PDB entry 8TDW | electron microscopy, 3.04 A resolution | chains A and B of the 6 polymer chains in the assembly

Chain A (and B):
Molecule: Deoxynucleoside triphosphate triphosphohydrolase SAMHD1
From: Homo sapiens
Notes: EC 3.1.5.-; chain B of this document is another copy of the same molecule, construct and numbering; everything in this record applies to it too
Reference sequence: Q9Y3Z3 (SAMH1_HUMAN); residues 1-626 here = UniProt positions 1-626
Sequence (626 residues; row label = number of the first residue in the row):
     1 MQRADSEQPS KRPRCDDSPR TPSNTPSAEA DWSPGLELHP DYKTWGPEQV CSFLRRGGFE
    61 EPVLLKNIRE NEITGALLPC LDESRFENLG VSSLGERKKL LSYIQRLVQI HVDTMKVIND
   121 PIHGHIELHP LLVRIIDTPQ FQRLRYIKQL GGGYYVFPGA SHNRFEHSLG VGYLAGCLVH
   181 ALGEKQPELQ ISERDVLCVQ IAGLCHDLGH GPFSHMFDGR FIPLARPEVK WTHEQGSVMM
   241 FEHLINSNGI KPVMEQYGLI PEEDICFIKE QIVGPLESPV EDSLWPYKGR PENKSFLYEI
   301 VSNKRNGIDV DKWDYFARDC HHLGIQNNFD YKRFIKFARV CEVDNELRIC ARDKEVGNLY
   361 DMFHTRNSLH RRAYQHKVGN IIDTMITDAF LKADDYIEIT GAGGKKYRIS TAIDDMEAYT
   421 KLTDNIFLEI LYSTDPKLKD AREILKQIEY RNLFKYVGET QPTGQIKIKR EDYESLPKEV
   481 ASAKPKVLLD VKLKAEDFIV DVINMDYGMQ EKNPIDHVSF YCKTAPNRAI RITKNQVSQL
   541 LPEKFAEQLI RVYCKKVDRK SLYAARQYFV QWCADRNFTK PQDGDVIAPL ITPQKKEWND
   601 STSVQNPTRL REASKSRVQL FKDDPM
Not modelled in the structure: 1-114, 505-512, 537-546, 603-626 (chain B: 1-114, 508-512, 535-546, 603-626)
Swiss-Prot annotation at these positions:
  - active site: His-233
  - binding site (GTP): Lys-116, Val-117, Asp-137, Gln-142, Arg-145, Arg-451, Lys-455, Lys-523
  - binding site (dATP): Asn-119, Gln-149, Val-156, Arg-164, His-210, His-215, Lys-312, Tyr-315, Asp-319, Arg-333, Arg-352, Lys-354, Asn-358, Arg-366, Gln-375, His-376, Lys-377, Lys-523
  - binding site (dCTP): Asn-119, Gln-149, Val-156, Arg-164, His-210, His-215, Lys-312, Tyr-315, Asp-319, Arg-333, Arg-352, Lys-354, Arg-366, Arg-372, Gln-375, His-376, Lys-377, Lys-523
  - binding site (dGTP): Asn-119, Gln-149, Leu-150, Val-156, Arg-164, Lys-312, Tyr-315, Asp-319, Arg-333, Arg-352, Lys-354, Asn-358, Arg-366, Tyr-374, Gln-375, His-376, Lys-377, Lys-523
  - binding site (dTTP): Asn-119, Gln-149, Val-156, Arg-164, His-210, His-215, Lys-312, Tyr-315, Asp-319, Arg-333, Arg-352, Lys-354, Gln-375, His-376, Lys-377, Lys-523
  - binding site (Mn(2+)): His-167, His-206, Asp-207, Asp-311
  - modified residue: Met-1 (N-acetylmethionine), Ser-18 (Phosphoserine), Thr-21 (Phosphothreonine), Thr-25 (Phosphothreonine), Ser-33 (Phosphoserine), Ser-93 (Phosphoserine), Thr-592 (Microbial infection: Phosphothreonine)
  - cross-link (Glycyl lysine isopeptide (Lys-Gly)): Lys-467 (interchain with G-Cter in SUMO2), Lys-469 (interchain with G-Cter in SUMO2), Lys-492 (interchain with G-Cter in SUMO2), Lys-622 (interchain with G-Cter in SUMO2)
  - natural variant: Asp-120 to His-123 (deletion: In AGS5), His-123 (H123P: In AGS5), Arg-143 (R143C: In AGS5; R143H: In AGS5), Arg-145 (R145Q: In AGS5), His-167 (H167Y: In AGS5), Ile-201 (I201N: In AGS5 and CHBL2), Gly-209 (G209S: In AGS5), Met-254 (M254V: In AGS5), Arg-290 (R290H: In AGS5), Leu-369 (L369S: In AGS5), Met-385 (M385V: In AGS5), Ile-448 (I448T: In AGS5), 1 further natural variant entry in UniProt
  - mutagenesis: Leu-77 (L77F: Increased stability of the tetramer and increased deoxynucleoside triphosphate (dNTPase) activity; when associated with F-77 and F-80 and R-111), Cys-80 (C80F: Increased stability of the tetramer and increased deoxynucleoside triphosphate (dNTPase) activity; when associated with F-77 and R-111), His-111 (H111R: Increased stability of the tetramer and increased deoxynucleoside triphosphate (dNTPase) activity; when associated with F-77 and F-80), Asp-137 (D137A: Impairs homotetramerization and nearly abolishes dNTPase activity), Gln-142 (Q142E/A: Impairs homotetramerization and nearly abolishes dNTPase activity; when associated with K-145), Arg-143 (R143A: Abolished ability to restrict infection by viruses), Arg-145 (R145A: Impairs homotetramerization and nearly abolishes dNTPase activity. Abolished ability to restrict infection by viruses; R145K: Impairs homotetramerization and nearly abolishes dNTPase activity ...), Gln-149 (Q149A: Abolished dNTPase activity without affecting homotetramerization. Abolished dNTPase activity; when associated with A-319), Arg-164 (R164A: Abolished ability to restrict infection by viruses), His-167 (H167A: Abolished ability to restrict infection by viruses), His-206 to Asp-207 (Abolishes zinc binding and dNTPase activity. Does not affect ability to promote DNA end resection at stalled replication forks), His-206 (H206A: Abolished ability to restrict infection by viruses), 33 further mutagenesis entries in UniProt
Reported in the primary citation:
  - mutagenesis - D137N: increased catalytic activity on XTP
  - mutagenesis - D137N: increased binding to dX
  - mutagenesis - D137N (8-fold): increased binding to XTP

Interface between chain A and chain B:
Contacting residue pairs (53; chain A residue first):
  Ile-118(A) / Pro-158(B)  hydrophobic
  Asn-119(A) / Pro-158(B)
  Asn-119(A) / Leu-323(B)
  Pro-121(A) / Gly-159(B)
  Pro-121(A) / His-322(B)
  Asp-137(A) / Glu-449(B)
  Asp-137(A) / Tyr-450(B)
  Asp-137(A) / Arg-451(B)
  Thr-138(A) / Glu-449(B)
  Pro-139(A) / Tyr-450(B)
  Gln-142(A) / Glu-449(B)
  Arg-145(A) / Tyr-154(B)  hydrogen bond (side chain-backbone)
  Arg-145(A) / Tyr-155(B)
  Tyr-146(A) / Tyr-155(B)  hydrogen bond
  Tyr-146(A) / Phe-427(B)
  Tyr-146(A) / Leu-428(B)  hydrophobic
  Tyr-154(A) / Arg-145(B)  hydrogen bond (backbone-side chain)
  Tyr-154(A) / Asn-163(B)  hydrogen bond
  Tyr-154(A) / Glu-166(B)  hydrogen bond
  Tyr-155(A) / Arg-145(B)
  Tyr-155(A) / Tyr-146(B)  hydrogen bond
  Pro-158(A) / Ile-118(B)  hydrophobic
  Pro-158(A) / Asn-119(B)
  Pro-158(A) / Phe-165(B)  hydrophobic
  Pro-158(A) / Glu-166(B)
  Gly-159(A) / Pro-121(B)
  Ser-161(A) / Ser-161(B)  hydrogen bond (backbone-side chain)
  His-162(A) / Ser-161(B)
  Asn-163(A) / Tyr-154(B)  hydrogen bond
  Asn-163(A) / Ser-161(B)
  Glu-166(A) / Tyr-154(B)  hydrogen bond
  Glu-166(A) / Pro-158(B)
  His-321(A) / His-321(B)  hydrogen bond (side chain-backbone)
  His-322(A) / His-322(B)
  Thr-400(A) / Thr-434(B)
  Thr-420(A) / Tyr-432(B)  hydrogen bond (backbone-side chain)
  Lys-421(A) / Tyr-432(B)
  Thr-423(A) / Tyr-432(B)
  Asn-425(A) / Leu-428(B)
  Asn-425(A) / Tyr-432(B)
  Phe-427(A) / Tyr-146(B)
  Leu-428(A) / Tyr-146(B)  hydrophobic
  Leu-428(A) / Asn-425(B)
  Tyr-432(A) / Lys-421(B)
  Tyr-432(A) / Thr-423(B)  hydrogen bond
  Thr-434(A) / Thr-400(B)
  Glu-449(A) / Asp-137(B)
  Glu-449(A) / Thr-138(B)
  Glu-449(A) / Gln-142(B)
  Tyr-450(A) / Asp-137(B)
  Tyr-450(A) / Pro-139(B)
  Arg-451(A) / Asp-137(B)
  Arg-451(A) / Arg-145(B)
Other interface residues (no listed pair), chain A (35 interface residues in all): Arg-143, Phe-165, Asn-248, Gly-324
Other interface residues (no listed pair), chain B (37 interface residues in all): Asp-120, His-162, Leu-169, Asn-248, Gly-324, Thr-420

Overview:
Chain A and chain B form an interface of 35 and 37 residues respectively; the contacts include 12 hydrogen
bonds. Polar pairs include Arg-145(A)/Tyr-154(B), Tyr-146(A)/Tyr-155(B) and Tyr-154(A)/Asn-163(B). The paper
reports that D137N of chain A increases catalytic activity on XTP; D137N of chain A increases binding to dX.
Both chains are Deoxynucleoside triphosphate triphosphohydrolase SAMHD1 (Homo sapiens). Entry 8TDW (ssRNA
bound SAMHD1 T open) was determined by electron microscopy, deposited together with 8TDV.
